PDB entry 3A6N | X-ray diffraction, 2.70 A resolution | chains A and I of the 10 polymer chains in the assembly

Chain A:
Protein: Histone H3.1t
From: Homo sapiens
UniProtKB: Q16695 (H31T_HUMAN); residues 0-135 here correspond to UniProt positions 1-136 (UniProt number = residue number + 1)
Chain sequence (139 residues; each row starts with the number of its first residue; numbers below 1 keep their minus sign (Gly-3 is residue -3)):
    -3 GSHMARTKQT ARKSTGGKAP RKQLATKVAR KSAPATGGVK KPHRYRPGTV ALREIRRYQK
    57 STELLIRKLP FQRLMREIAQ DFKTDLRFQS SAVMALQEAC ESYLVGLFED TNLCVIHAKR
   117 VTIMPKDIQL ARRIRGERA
Unresolved in the structure: -3 to 37, 135
Sequence notes: expression tag (-3 to -1)
Curated features (UniProtKB/Swiss-Prot):
  - modified residue: Arg2 (Asymmetric dimethylarginine), Thr3 (Phosphothreonine), Lys4 (Allysine), Gln5 (5-glutamyl dopamine), Thr6 (Phosphothreonine), Arg8 (Citrulline), Lys9 (N6,N6,N6-trimethyllysine), Ser10 (ADP-ribosylserine), Thr11 (Phosphothreonine), Lys14 (N6-(2-hydroxyisobutyryl)lysine), Arg17 (Asymmetric dimethylarginine), Lys18 (N6-(2-hydroxyisobutyryl)lysine), Lys23 (N6-(2-hydroxyisobutyryl)lysine), Arg26 (Citrulline), Lys27 (N6,N6,N6-trimethyllysine), Ser28 (ADP-ribosylserine), Lys36 (N6,N6,N6-trimethyllysine), Lys37 (N6-methyllysine), Tyr41 (Phosphotyrosine), Lys56 (N6,N6,N6-trimethyllysine) and 8 more in UniProt
Reported in the primary citation:
  - contacts within the chain: Met71-Val89 (hydrophobic contact), Val111-Asp123, Arg116-Asp123 (salt bridge)
  - conformationally variable residues (side-chain flip): Arg116, Asp123
  - mutagenesis - M71V, V111A: increased stability in response to high NaCl concentrations
  - mutagenesis - S98A: unchanged stability
  - mutagenesis - M71V/V111A: increased stability
  - mutagenesis - V111A: decreased binding to H2A/H2B

Chain I:
Molecule: 146-nt DNA strand
Sequence (146 nucleotides; row label = number of the first residue in the row):
     1 ATCAATATCC ACCTGCAGAT TCTACCAAAA GTGTATTTGG AAACTGCTCC ATCAAAAGGC
    61 ATGTTCAGCT GAATTCAGCT GAACATGCCT TTTGATGGAG CAGTTTCCAA ATACACTTTT
   121 GGTAGAATCT GCAGGTGGAT ATTGAT
Unresolved in the structure: 146
Ion coordination: Mn2+ site 1 near DG68 (its only coordinating residue here); Mn2+ site 2 near DG121 (its only coordinating residue here)

Interface between chain A and chain I:
Contacting residue pairs (29; chain A residue first):
  His39(A) with DT142(I), base contact; DT143(I), sugar contact
  Arg40(A) with DT65(I), base contact; DT143(I), sugar contact
  Tyr41(A) with DT142(I), phosphate contact; DT143(I), phosphate contact
  Arg42(A) with DA67(I), phosphate contact; DG68(I), salt bridge to the phosphate; DT143(I), hydrogen bond to the phosphate
  Pro43(A) with DA67(I), phosphate contact; DG68(I), sugar contact
  Thr45(A) with DT142(I), phosphate contact; DT143(I), hydrogen bond to the phosphate
  Arg63(A) with DC60(I), sugar contact
  Arg72(A) with DC50(I), salt bridge to the phosphate
  Arg83(A) with DC49(I), phosphate contact; DC50(I), phosphate contact
  Phe84(A) with DC49(I), sugar contact; DC50(I), hydrogen bond to the phosphate
  Gln85(A) with DC49(I), phosphate contact
  Ser86(A) with DC49(I), hydrogen bond to the phosphate
  Arg116(A) with DT70(I), phosphate contact; DG71(I), phosphate contact
  Val117(A) with DC69(I), phosphate contact; DT70(I), hydrogen bond to the phosphate
  Thr118(A) with DC69(I), hydrogen bond to the phosphate; DT70(I), hydrogen bond to the phosphate
  Met120(A) with DT70(I), phosphate contact; DG71(I), phosphate contact
Other interface residues (no listed pair), chain A (17 interface residues in all): Lys122
Other interface residues (no listed pair), chain I (12 interface residues in all): DG59

Summary:
17 residues of chain A face 12 of chain I across their interface, with 7 hydrogen bonds and 2 salt bridges.
Among the polar pairs are Arg42(A)-DT143(I), Thr45(A)-DT143(I) and Phe84(A)-DC50(I). From the paper: M71V and
V111A of chain A increase stability in response to high NaCl concentrations; conformational variability at
Arg116(A) and Asp123(A); 4 substitutions were tested in all.
Here chain A is Histone H3.1t (Homo sapiens) and chain I is a 146-nt DNA strand. Entry 3A6N (The nucleosome
containing a testis-specific histone variant, human H3T) was determined by X-ray diffraction, deposited
together with 3AFA.
